5ZBE - chain A; structure by X-ray diffraction, 1.60 A resolution.

# Chain A
Name: Cupin domain protein
From: Microcystis aeruginosa DIANCHI905
Reference sequence: L8NZJ8 (L8NZJ8_MICAE); residue numbers follow UniProt; this construct covers 1-208
Chain sequence (216 residues; numbered 1 to 216; the number before each row is that of its first residue):
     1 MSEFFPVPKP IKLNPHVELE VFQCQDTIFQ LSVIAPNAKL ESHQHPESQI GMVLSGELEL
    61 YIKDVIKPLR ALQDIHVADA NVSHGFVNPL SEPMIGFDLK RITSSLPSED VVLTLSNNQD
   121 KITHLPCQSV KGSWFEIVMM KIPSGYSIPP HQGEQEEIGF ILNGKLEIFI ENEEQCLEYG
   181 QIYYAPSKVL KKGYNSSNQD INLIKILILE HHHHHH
Not modelled in the structure: 1, 211-216
Differences from the reference sequence: expression tag (209-216)
Metal / ion sites: Fe2+: His43, His45, Gln49, His84

# Overview
The Fe2+ site is built by His43, His45, Gln49 and His84.
Chain A is Cupin domain protein (Microcystis aeruginosa DIANCHI905); the structure, Crystal structure of AerE
from Microcystis aeruginosa, was determined by X-ray diffraction together with 5ZBF from the same study.
